Entry 5VMO (X-ray diffraction, 1.70 A resolution); this record covers chains A and B.

== Chain A ==
Protein: Bak protein
From: Grouper iridovirus
UniProt: Q5GAF0 (Q5GAF0_9VIRU); residue numbers follow UniProt; this construct covers 1-127
Amino-acid sequence (132 residues; numbered -4 to 127; the number before each row is that of its first residue; numbers below 1 keep their minus sign (Gly-4 is residue -4)):
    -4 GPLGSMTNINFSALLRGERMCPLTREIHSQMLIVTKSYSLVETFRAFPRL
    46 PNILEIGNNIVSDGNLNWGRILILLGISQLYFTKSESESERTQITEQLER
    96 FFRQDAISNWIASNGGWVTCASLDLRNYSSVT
Disordered / not traced: -4 to 3, 119-127
Construct notes: expression tag (-4 to 0)

== Chain B ==
Protein: Bcl-2 interacting mediator of cell death
UniProt: B2KKY9 (B2KKY9_DANRE); residues 117-142 here = UniProt positions 117-142
Amino-acid sequence (26 residues; numbered 117 to 142; the number before each row is that of its first residue):
   117 ALPPEMVVARELRRIGDEFNRLYCEA
Disordered / not traced: 141-142

== Chain A / chain B interface ==
Contacting residue pairs (46; chain A residue first):
  Val29(A) with Phe135(B), hydrophobic
  Ser32(A) with Ile131(B)
  Ser34(A) with Arg130(B); Ile131(B)
  Leu35(A) with Leu128(B), hydrophobic; Ile131(B)
  Thr38(A) with Glu127(B); Ile131(B)
  Phe42(A) with Pro120(B), hydrophobic; Val123(B), hydrophobic; Val124(B), hydrophobic
  Arg44(A) with Pro120(B)
  Pro46(A) with Glu121(B)
  Asn47(A) with Glu121(B), hydrogen bond (backbone-side chain)
  Glu50(A) with Glu121(B)
  Ile51(A) with Glu121(B); Val124(B), hydrophobic; Ala125(B); Leu128(B), hydrophobic
  Asn54(A) with Glu121(B), hydrogen bond (side chain-backbone); Met122(B); Ala125(B); Arg129(B), hydrogen bond (backbone-side chain)
  Ile55(A) with Ala125(B); Leu128(B), hydrophobic; Arg129(B)
  Ser57(A) with Arg129(B)
  Asp58(A) with Arg129(B)
  Asn62(A) with Gly132(B); Asp133(B), hydrogen bond; Asn136(B)
  Trp63(A) with Asn136(B)
  Gly64(A) with Gly132(B); Phe135(B); Asn136(B), hydrogen bond (backbone-side chain); Cys140(B)
  Arg65(A) with Arg129(B); Gly132(B); Asp133(B), salt bridge
  Leu67(A) with Phe135(B), hydrophobic
  Ile68(A) with Leu128(B), hydrophobic; Ile131(B), hydrophobic; Gly132(B)
  Ile72(A) with Val124(B), hydrophobic; Leu128(B), hydrophobic
  Leu118(A) with Cys140(B), hydrophobic

== In short ==
The interface between chain A and chain B involves 23 residues on one side and 16 on the other; the contacts
include 5 hydrogen bonds and 1 salt bridge. Polar contacts include Arg65(A)-Asp133(B), Asn47(A)-Glu121(B) and
Asn54(A)-Glu121(B).
Here chain A is Bak protein (Grouper iridovirus) and chain B is Bcl-2 interacting mediator of cell death.
Entry 5VMO (Crystal structure of grouper iridovirus GIV66:Bim complex) was determined by X-ray diffraction,
deposited together with 5VMN.
